6OQR - chains X and a of the 22 polymer chains in the assembly; structure by electron microscopy, 3.10 A resolution.

Chain X:
Protein: ATP synthase subunit b
Source organism: Escherichia coli
UniProt: D6IFY0 (D6IFY0_ECOLX); numbering as in UniProt (aligned over 1-156)
Chain sequence (156 residues; each row starts with the number of its first residue):
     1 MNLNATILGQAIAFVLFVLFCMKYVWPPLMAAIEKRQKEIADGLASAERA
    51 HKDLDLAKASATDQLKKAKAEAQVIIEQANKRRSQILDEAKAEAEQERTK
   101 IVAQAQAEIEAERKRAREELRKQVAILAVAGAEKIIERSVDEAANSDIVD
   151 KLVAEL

Chain a:
Protein: ATP synthase subunit a
Source organism: Escherichia coli
UniProt: C3SL77 (C3SL77_ECOLX); numbering as in UniProt (aligned over 1-271)
Chain sequence (271 residues; each row starts with the number of its first residue):
     1 MASENMTPQDYIGHHLNNLQLDLRTFSLVDPQNPPATFWTINIDSMFFSV
    51 VLGLLFLVLFRSVAKKATSGVPGKFQTAIELVIGFVNGSVKDMYHGKSKL
   101 IAPLALTIFVWVFLMNLMDLLPIDLLPYIAEHVLGLPALRVVPSADVNVT
   151 LSMALGVFILILFYSIKMKGIGGFTKELTLQPFNHWAFIPVNLILEGVSL
   201 LSKPVSLGLRLFGNMYAGELIFILIAGLLPWWSQWILNVPWAIFHILIIT
   251 LQAFIFMVLTIVYLSMASEEH
Unresolved in the structure: 1-3, 270-271

How chain X and chain a interact:
Contacting residue pairs - 44 pairs, chain X then chain a:
  L3(X) with F38(a); N148(a)
  N4(X) with F38(a), hydrogen bond (side chain-backbone); T40(a), hydrogen bond (side chain-backbone); I41(a); N42(a); N148(a), hydrogen bond (backbone-side chain)
  A5(X) with F38(a), hydrogen bond (backbone-backbone); W39(a), hydrophobic
  T6(X) with I41(a); N42(a), hydrogen bond (side chain-backbone); M46(a)
  I7(X) with F38(a), hydrophobic; N148(a); L151(a), hydrophobic; S152(a), hydrogen bond (backbone-side chain)
  G9(X) with M46(a)
  Q10(X) with M46(a); W111(a); S152(a)
  A11(X) with S152(a), hydrogen bond (backbone-side chain)
  A13(X) with V50(a), hydrophobic
  F14(X) with W111(a), hydrophobic
  F17(X) with V50(a), hydrophobic; G53(a); L54(a), hydrophobic; W111(a), hydrophobic
  V18(X) with T107(a)
  M22(X) with P103(a), hydrophobic
  Y24(X) with R61(a), hydrogen bond (backbone-side chain)
  V25(X) with L57(a), hydrophobic; R61(a)
  W26(X) with I83(a), hydrophobic; A102(a); P103(a), hydrophobic; L106(a), hydrophobic
  L29(X) with A64(a), hydrophobic
  A32(X) with S69(a), hydrogen bond (backbone-side chain)
  I33(X) with I83(a), hydrophobic
  K35(X) with S69(a)
  R36(X) with T68(a), hydrogen bond (side chain-backbone); S69(a), hydrogen bond (backbone-side chain); G70(a), hydrogen bond (side chain-backbone); E80(a), salt bridge
Other interface residues (no listed pair), chain X (28 interface residues in all): N2, F20, C21, P28, M30, A31, E39
Other interface residues (no listed pair), chain a (40 interface residues in all): L23, T37, S49, F56, F60, A67, P72, I79, N87, L100, L104, V147, V149, L155, G156

In short:
28 residues of chain X and 40 residues of chain a are in contact; the contacts include 12 hydrogen bonds and 1
salt bridge. Among the polar pairs are R36(X)-E80(a), N4(X)-F38(a) and N4(X)-T40(a).
Chain X is ATP synthase subunit b and chain a is ATP synthase subunit a, both from Escherichia coli; the
structure, E. coli ATP Synthase ADP State 1a, was determined by electron microscopy together with 6OQS, 6OQT,
6OQU, 6OQV, 6OQW, 6PQV and 3 further entries from the same study.
